PDB entry 3A27 | X-ray diffraction, 2.00 A resolution | chain A

# Chain A
Protein: Uncharacterized protein MJ1557
Organism: Methanocaldococcus jannaschii
Reference sequence: Q58952 (Y1557_METJA); residue numbers follow UniProt; this construct covers 1-249
Chain sequence (272 residues; each row starts with the number of its first residue; numbers below 1 keep their minus sign (Met-22 is residue -22)):
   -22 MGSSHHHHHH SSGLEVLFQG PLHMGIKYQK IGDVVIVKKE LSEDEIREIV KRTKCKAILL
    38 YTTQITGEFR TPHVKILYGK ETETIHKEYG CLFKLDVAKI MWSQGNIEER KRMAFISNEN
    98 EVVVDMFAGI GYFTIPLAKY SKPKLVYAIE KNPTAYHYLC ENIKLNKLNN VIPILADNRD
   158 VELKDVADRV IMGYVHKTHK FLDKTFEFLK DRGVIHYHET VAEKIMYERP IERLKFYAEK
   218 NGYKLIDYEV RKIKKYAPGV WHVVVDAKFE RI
Disordered / not traced: -22 to 3, 15-31, 40-49
Sequence notes: expression tag (-22 to 0)
Ligand contacts: S-adenosylmethionine (SAM): Met78, Ser80, Asn83, Arg87, Met103, Phe104, Gly106, Tyr109, Phe110, Ile126, Glu127, Lys128, Asn129, Ala132, Ala153, Asp154, Asn155, Arg156, Gly170, Tyr171, Phe178
Curated features (UniProtKB/Swiss-Prot):
  - binding site (S-adenosyl-L-methionine): Ser80, Arg87, Glu127, Asp154, Asn155

# Overview
Chain A binds S-adenosylmethionine. From UniProt: 5 S-adenosyl-L-methionine-binding residues.
Chain A is Uncharacterized protein MJ1557 (Methanocaldococcus jannaschii); the structure, Crystal structure of
M. jannaschii TYW2 in complex with AdoMet, was determined by X-ray diffraction, deposited together with 3A25
and 3A26.
